6TRW - chains A and D; structure by X-ray diffraction, 3.00 A resolution.

[Chain A]
Protein: Dipeptidyl peptidase 8
Organism: Homo sapiens
Notes: EC 3.4.14.5
UniProt: Q6V1X1 (DPP8_HUMAN); numbering as in UniProt (aligned over 1-898)
Amino-acid sequence (903 residues; row label = number of the first residue in the row; numbers below 1 keep their minus sign (Gly-4 is residue -4)):
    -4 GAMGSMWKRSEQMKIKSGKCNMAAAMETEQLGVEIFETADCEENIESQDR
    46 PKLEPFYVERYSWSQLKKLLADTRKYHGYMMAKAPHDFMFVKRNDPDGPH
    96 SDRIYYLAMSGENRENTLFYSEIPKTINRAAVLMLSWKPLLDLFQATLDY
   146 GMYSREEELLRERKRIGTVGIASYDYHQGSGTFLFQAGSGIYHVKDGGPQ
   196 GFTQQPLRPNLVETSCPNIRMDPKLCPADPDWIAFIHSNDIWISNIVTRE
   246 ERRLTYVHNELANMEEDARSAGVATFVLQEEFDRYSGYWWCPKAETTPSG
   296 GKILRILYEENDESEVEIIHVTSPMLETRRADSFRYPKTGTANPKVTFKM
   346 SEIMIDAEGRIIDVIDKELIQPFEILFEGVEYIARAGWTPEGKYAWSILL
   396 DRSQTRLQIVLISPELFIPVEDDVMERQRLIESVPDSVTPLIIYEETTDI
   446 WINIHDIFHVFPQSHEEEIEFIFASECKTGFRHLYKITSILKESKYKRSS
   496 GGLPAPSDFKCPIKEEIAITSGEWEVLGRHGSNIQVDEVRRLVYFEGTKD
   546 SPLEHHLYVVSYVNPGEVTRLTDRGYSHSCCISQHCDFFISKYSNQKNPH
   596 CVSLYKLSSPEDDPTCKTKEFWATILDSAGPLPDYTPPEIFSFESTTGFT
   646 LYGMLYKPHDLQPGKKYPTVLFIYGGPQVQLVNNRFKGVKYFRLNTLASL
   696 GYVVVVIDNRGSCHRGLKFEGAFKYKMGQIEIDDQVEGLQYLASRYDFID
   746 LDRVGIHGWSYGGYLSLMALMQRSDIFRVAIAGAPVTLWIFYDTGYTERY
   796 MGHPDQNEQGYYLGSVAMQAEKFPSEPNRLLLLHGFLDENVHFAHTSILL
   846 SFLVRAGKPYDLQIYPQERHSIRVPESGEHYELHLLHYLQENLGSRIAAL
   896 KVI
Unresolved in the structure: -4 to 47, 106-108, 140-147, 898
Construct notes: expression tag (-4 to 0)
Curated features (UniProtKB/Swiss-Prot):
  - active site (Charge relay system): Ser755, Asp833, His865
  - mutagenesis: Glu275 (E275K: 13-fold reduction in affinity for Ala-Pro-AFC; no effect on subcellular location), Asp451 (D451F: Reduced dimerization and reduced enzyme activity), Ser755 (S755A: Abolishes activity; no effect on subcellular location), Asp788 (D788A/S/V: Strongly reduced enzyme activity; D788E: Loss of enzyme activity. Loss of dimerization), Asp833 (D833A: Abolishes activity; no effect on subcellular location), His865 (H865A: Abolishes activity; no effect on subcellular location)
Ion coordination: Na+: Arg158, Gln274, Asp278, Tyr280

[Chain D]
Protein: Ser-leu-arg-phe-leu-phe-glu-gly-gln-arg
Amino-acid sequence (15 residues; each row starts with the number of its first residue):
     1 SLRFLFEGQRIADNH
Unresolved in the structure: 11-15

[Chain A / chain D interface]
Pairs across the interface (45):
  Met76(A) - Gln9(D)
  Met76(A) - Arg10(D)
  Arg160(A) - Ser1(D)  hydrogen bond (side chain-backbone)
  Arg160(A) - Arg3(D)  hydrogen bond (side chain-backbone)
  Arg160(A) - Leu5(D)
  Gly162(A) - Glu7(D)
  Glu275(A) - Ser1(D)  hydrogen bond (side chain-backbone)
  Glu276(A) - Ser1(D)  hydrogen bond (side chain-backbone)
  Tyr669(A) - Leu2(D)  hydrogen bond (side chain-backbone)
  Tyr669(A) - Arg3(D)
  Gln673(A) - Ser1(D)
  Val674(A) - Arg3(D)
  Lys685(A) - Arg3(D)
  Tyr686(A) - Arg3(D)  hydrogen bond
  Trp754(A) - Phe4(D)  hydrophobic
  Trp754(A) - Phe6(D)
  Ser755(A) - Leu2(D)  hydrogen bond (side chain-backbone)
  Ser755(A) - Arg3(D)  hydrogen bond (side chain-backbone)
  Ser755(A) - Phe4(D)
  Tyr756(A) - Leu2(D)
  Ala779(A) - Phe4(D)  hydrophobic
  Val781(A) - Leu2(D)  hydrophobic
  Trp784(A) - Leu2(D)  hydrophobic
  Tyr787(A) - Ser1(D)  hydrogen bond (side chain-backbone)
  Tyr787(A) - Leu2(D)
  Tyr791(A) - Ser1(D)
  Tyr791(A) - Leu2(D)  hydrophobic
  Asn835(A) - Ser1(D)  hydrogen bond (side chain-backbone)
  His865(A) - Arg3(D)
  His865(A) - Phe4(D)
  His865(A) - Leu5(D)
  Ser866(A) - Phe4(D)
  Ser866(A) - Leu5(D)
  Ile867(A) - Phe4(D)
  Ile867(A) - Leu5(D)  hydrogen bond (backbone-backbone)
  Ile867(A) - Phe6(D)  hydrophobic
  Ile867(A) - Glu7(D)  hydrogen bond (backbone-backbone)
  Ile867(A) - Gly8(D)  hydrogen bond (backbone-backbone)
  Arg868(A) - Leu5(D)
  Arg868(A) - Gly8(D)
  Pro870(A) - Gly8(D)
  Pro870(A) - Arg10(D)
  Glu871(A) - Arg10(D)  salt bridge
  Glu874(A) - Arg10(D)  salt bridge
  Tyr876(A) - Phe6(D)  hydrophobic
Interface residues without a listed pair, chain A (31 interface residues in all): Arg69, Ile161, Leu676, Arg864
Interface features reported in the paper:
  - interface residues, chain D: Phe4(D)

[Overview]
The interface between chain A and chain D involves 31 residues on one side and 10 on the other; the contacts
include 13 hydrogen bonds and 2 salt bridges. Among the polar pairs are Glu871(A)-Arg10(D), Glu874(A)-Arg10(D)
and Arg160(A)-Ser1(D). From UniProt: 3 active-site residues and 6 mutagenesis sites on chain A. From the
paper: the interface residue Phe4(D).
Chain A is Dipeptidyl peptidase 8 (Homo sapiens) and chain D is Ser-leu-arg-phe-leu-phe-glu-gly-gln-arg; the
structure, Crystal structure of DPP8 in complex with the EIL peptide (SLRFLFEGQRIADNH), was determined by
X-ray diffraction together with 7NVQ and 6TRX from the same study.
